PDB entry 7C13 | X-ray diffraction, 2.80 A resolution | chains A and C of the 3 polymer chains in the assembly

== Chain A ==
Protein: Peptide methionine sulfoxide reductase MsrA
Source organism: Alkaliphilus oremlandii (strain OhILAs)
Notes: EC 1.8.4.11
Reference sequence: A8MI53 (A8MI53_ALKOO); numbering as in UniProt (aligned over 1-208)
Sequence (208 residues; row label = number of the first residue in the row):
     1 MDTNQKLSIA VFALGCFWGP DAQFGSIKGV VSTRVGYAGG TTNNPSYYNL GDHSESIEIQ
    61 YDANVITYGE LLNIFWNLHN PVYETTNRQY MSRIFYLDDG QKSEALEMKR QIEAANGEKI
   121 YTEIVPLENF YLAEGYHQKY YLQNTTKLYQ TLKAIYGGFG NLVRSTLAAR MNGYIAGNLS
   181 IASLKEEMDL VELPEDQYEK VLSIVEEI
Unresolved in the structure: 1-6
Differences from the reference sequence: engineered mutation Cys16 (Sec in A8MI53)

== Chain C ==
Protein: Glutaredoxin
Source organism: Alkaliphilus oremlandii (strain OhILAs)
Reference sequence: A8MIN3 (A8MIN3_ALKOO); numbering as in UniProt (aligned over 1-76)
Sequence (84 residues; numbered 1 to 84; the number before each row is that of its first residue):
     1 MAKEVIVYTS NTCPHSFTVK EFLSENNVEF TEKNIQTDAA ARKELMKKGI MAVPVIQIDE
    61 EVVVGFDRDK IEELLGLEHH HHHH
Unresolved in the structure: 1-3, 75-84
Differences from the reference sequence: engineered mutation Cys13 (Sec in A8MIN3), Ser16 (Cys in A8MIN3); expression tag (77-84)
What the authors report for this chain:
  - catalytic residues: Cys13 (citing earlier work)

== Chain A / chain C interface ==
Contacting residue pairs (23; chain A residue first):
  Gln23(A) with Asn11(C); Thr12(C)
  Ile27(A) with Thr12(C)
  Glu70(A) with Pro14(C); His15(C), salt bridge
  Asn73(A) with Pro14(C); Phe17(C); Thr18(C)
  Ile74(A) with Pro14(C), hydrophobic
  Trp76(A) with Phe17(C)
  Asn77(A) with Ser10(C), hydrogen bond (side chain-backbone); Asn11(C), hydrogen bond (side chain-backbone); Phe17(C); Lys20(C), hydrogen bond
  Leu78(A) with Asn11(C)
  Ile112(A) with Phe17(C), hydrophobic; Glu21(C)
  Ala115(A) with Glu21(C); Ser24(C); Glu25(C)
  Asn116(A) with Glu21(C), hydrogen bond; Ser24(C)
  Asn178(A) with Gln36(C)
Also at the interface, not in a pair above, chain A (13 interface residues in all): Ile66
Also at the interface, not in a pair above, chain C (13 interface residues in all): Cys13
The authors on this interface:
  - interface residues, chain C: Ser10(C), His15(C)

== In short ==
Chain A and chain C each contribute 13 residues to their interface, with 4 hydrogen bonds and 1 salt bridge.
Polar pairs include Glu70(A)-His15(C), Asn77(A)-Ser10(C) and Asn77(A)-Asn11(C). From the paper: the catalytic
residue Cys13(C); interface residues Ser10(C) and His15(C).
Chain A is Peptide methionine sulfoxide reductase MsrA and chain C is Glutaredoxin, both from Alkaliphilus
oremlandii (strain OhILAs); the structure, beta1 domain-swapped structure of monothiol cGrx1(C16S), was
determined by X-ray diffraction together with 7C10 from the same study.
